PDB entry 1ZSG | solution NMR | chains A and B

[Chain A]
Protein: Rho guanine nucleotide exchange factor 7
Source organism: Homo sapiens
Notes: fragment: sequence database residues 179-243
Reference sequence: Q14155 (ARHG7_HUMAN); residues 1-65 here correspond to UniProt positions 179-243 (UniProt number = residue number + 178)
Chain sequence (65 residues; each row starts with the number of its first residue):
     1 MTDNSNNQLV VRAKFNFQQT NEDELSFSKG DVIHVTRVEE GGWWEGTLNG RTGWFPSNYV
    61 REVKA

[Chain B]
Protein: Serine/threonine-protein kinase PAK 1
Notes: EC 2.7.1.37; fragment: sequence database residues 183-204
Reference sequence: Q13153 (PAK1_HUMAN); residue numbers follow UniProt; this construct covers 183-204
Chain sequence (22 residues; numbered 183 to 204; the number before each row is that of its first residue):
   183 DATPPPVIAP RPEHTKSVYT RS
Swiss-Prot annotation at these positions:
  - modified residue: Thr-185 (Phosphothreonine), Ser-199 (Phosphoserine), Tyr-201 (Phosphotyrosine), Ser-204 (Phosphoserine)

[Chain A / chain B interface]
Contacting residue pairs (15):
  Thr-20(A) with Ser-204(B)
  Asp-23(A) with Arg-203(B)
  Glu-24(A) with Ser-204(B)
  Gly-42(A) with Ala-191(B)
  Trp-43(A) with Pro-192(B); Lys-198(B)
  Trp-54(A) with Arg-203(B)
  Pro-56(A) with Ile-190(B); Ala-191(B)
  Ser-57(A) with Ala-191(B)
  Asn-58(A) with Pro-188(B); Ile-190(B); Ala-191(B)
  Tyr-59(A) with Val-189(B); Ile-190(B)
Also at the interface, not in a pair above, chain A (14 interface residues in all): Lys-14, Phe-15, Phe-17, Glu-39
Also at the interface, not in a pair above, chain B (11 interface residues in all): Thr-185, Pro-186, Arg-193

[In short]
14 residues of chain A and 11 residues of chain B are in contact.
Chain A is Rho guanine nucleotide exchange factor 7 (Homo sapiens) and chain B is Serine/threonine-protein
kinase PAK 1; the structure, beta PIX-SH3 complexed with an atypical peptide from alpha-PAK, was determined by
solution NMR.
